PDB entry 4Z1J | X-ray diffraction, 1.27 A resolution | chain A

Chain A:
Molecule: Carbonic anhydrase 2
Source organism: Homo sapiens
Notes: EC 4.2.1.1
Reference sequence: P00918 (CAH2_HUMAN); numbering as in UniProt (aligned over 3-260)
Chain sequence (258 residues; numbered 3 to 260; the number before each row is that of its first residue):
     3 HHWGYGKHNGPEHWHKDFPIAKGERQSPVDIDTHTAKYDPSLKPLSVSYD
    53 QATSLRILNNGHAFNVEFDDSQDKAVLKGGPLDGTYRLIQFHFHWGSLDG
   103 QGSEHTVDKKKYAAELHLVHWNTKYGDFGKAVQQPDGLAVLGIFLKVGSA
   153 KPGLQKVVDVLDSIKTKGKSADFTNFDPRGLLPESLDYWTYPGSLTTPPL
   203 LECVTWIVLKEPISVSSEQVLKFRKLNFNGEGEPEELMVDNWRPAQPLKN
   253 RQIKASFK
Ion coordination: Zn2+: H94, H96, H119 (together with 4KC)
Ligand contacts: 4KC (4-(3,4-dihydroisoquinolin-2(1H)-ylcarbonyl)benzenesulfonamide): Q92, H94, H96, E106, H119, V121, F130, V134, V142, S196, L197, T198, T199, P201, W208
Swiss-Prot annotation at these positions:
  - active site: H64 (Proton donor/acceptor)
  - binding site (Zn(2+)): H94, H96, H119
  - binding site (substrate): T198, T199
  - site: Y7 (Fine-tunes the proton-transfer properties of H-64), N62 (Fine-tunes the proton-transfer properties of H-64), N67 (Fine-tunes the proton-transfer properties of H-64), Q92 (Involved in the binding of some activators, including histamine and L-histidine)
  - modified residue (Phosphoserine): S165, S172
  - natural variant: K18 (K18E: In Jogjakarta), Q92 (Q92P: In OPTB3), H94 (H94Y: In OPTB3 loss of activity), H107 (H107Y: In OPTB3), G144 (G144R: In OPTB3), P236 (P236H: In Melbourne)
  - mutagenesis: W5 (W5A: Impaired activity, not rescued by 4-methylimidazole (4-MI); when associated with W-64), Y7 (Y7F: Enhanced activity; Y7H: Reduced proton transfer rate), N62 (N62A: Reduced activity; N62D: Strongly reduced activity; N62H: Reduced proton transfer; when associated with A-64; N62L: Reduced activity; N62T: Reduced activity; N62V: Reduced activity), H64 (H64A: Reduced CO(2) hydrase activity, rescued by 4-methylimidazole (4-MI). Reduced proton transfer; when associated with H-62. Enhanced proton transfer; when associated with H-67 ...), A65 (A65F: Reduced activity; A65S: 2-fold decrease in enzyme efficiency, as determined by kcat/KM ratio, and efficiently inhibited by chlorzolamide; when associated with Q-67), N67 (N67H: Enhanced proton transfer; when associated with A-64; N67L: Reduced activity ...), H94 (H94C/D/E/N/Q: Strongly reduced CO(2) hydrase and p-nitrophenyl acetate esterase activities, impaired stability of zinc binding), E106 (E106A/Q: Strongly reduced CO(2) hydrase activity; E106D: Normal CO(2) hydrase activity), E117 (E117Q: Strongly reduced activity and sulfonamide affinity), H119 (H119D/N/Q: Reduced activity; H119E: Strongly reduced activity), V121 (V121A/G/I/L/S: Reduced CO(2) hydrase and p-nitrophenyl acetate esterase activities; V121K/R: Strongly reduced CO(2) hydrase and p-nitrophenyl acetate esterase activities), V142 (V142F/Y: Strongly impaired activity; V142G: Weakly impaired activity; V142H: Impaired activity), 4 further mutagenesis entries in UniProt
From the paper describing this entry:
  - binding site for 4KC: Q92, H94, H119, V121

Overview:
Bound to chain A: compound 4KC. H94, H96 and H119 coordinate Zn2+. From UniProt: active-site residue H64, 3
Zn2+-binding residues, substrate-binding residues T198 and T199 and 16 mutagenesis sites. From the paper: a
binding site for 4KC at Q92, H94 and H119 among others.
Chain A is Carbonic anhydrase 2 (Homo sapiens); the structure, Carbonic anhydrase inhibitors: Design and
synthesis of new heteroaryl-N-carbonylbenzenesulfonamides targeting druggable human carbonic anhydrase
isoforms (hCA ..., was determined by X-ray diffraction, deposited together with 4Z0Q, 4Z1E, 4Z1K and 4Z1N.
